PDB entry 3L0V | X-ray diffraction, 1.75 A resolution | chain A

# Chain A
Name: Disintegrin and metalloproteinase domain-containing protein 17
From: Homo sapiens
Notes: EC 3.4.24.86
Reference sequence: P78536 (ADA17_HUMAN); residues 215-476 here = UniProt positions 215-476
Amino-acid sequence (270 residues; numbered 215 to 484; the number before each row is that of its first residue):
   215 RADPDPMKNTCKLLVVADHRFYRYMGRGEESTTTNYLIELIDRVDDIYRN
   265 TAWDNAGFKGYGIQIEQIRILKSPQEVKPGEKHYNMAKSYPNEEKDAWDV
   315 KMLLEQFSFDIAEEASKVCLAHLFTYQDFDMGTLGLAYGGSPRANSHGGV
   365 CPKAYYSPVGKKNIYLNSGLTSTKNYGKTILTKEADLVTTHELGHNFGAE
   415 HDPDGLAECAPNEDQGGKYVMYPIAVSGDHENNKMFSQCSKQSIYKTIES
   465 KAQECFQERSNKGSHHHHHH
Not modelled in the structure: 215, 357-360, 475-484
Sequence notes: engineered mutation Ala266 (Ser in P78536), Gly353 (Val in P78536), Gln452 (Asn in P78536); expression tag (477-484)
Disulfides: Cys225-Cys333, Cys365-Cys469, Cys423-Cys453
Ion coordination: Zn2+: His405, His409, His415 (together with 724)
Small-molecule neighbours: 724 ((5R)-5-[(5-methoxy-3-oxo-1,3-dihydro-2H-indazol-2-yl)methyl]-5-methylimidazolidine-2,4-dione): Thr347, Leu348, Gly349, Leu350, Leu401, Val402, His405, Glu406, His409, His415, Val434, Tyr436, Pro437, Ile438, Ala439, Val440
Swiss-Prot annotation at these positions:
  - active site: Glu406
  - binding site (Zn(2+)): His405, His409, His415
  - glycosylation: Asn264 (N-linked (GlcNAc...) asparagine)

# In short
Chain A binds compound 724. The Zn2+ site is built by His405, His409 and His415. UniProt lists active-site
residue Glu406 and 3 Zn2+-binding residues.
Chain A is Disintegrin and metalloproteinase domain-containing protein 17 (Homo sapiens); the structure,
Crystal structure of catalytic domain of TACE with the first hydantoin inhibitor occupying the S1' pocket, was
determined by X-ray diffraction (same publication as 3L0T).
